Entry 8DV3 (X-ray diffraction, 1.90 A resolution); this record covers chains A and B.

== Chain A ==
Name: T-cell surface glycoprotein CD1b
From: Homo sapiens
Reference sequence: P29016 (CD1B_HUMAN); residues 2-278 here correspond to UniProt positions 20-296 (UniProt number = residue number + 18)
Sequence (300 residues; numbered 2 to 301; the number before each row is that of its first residue):
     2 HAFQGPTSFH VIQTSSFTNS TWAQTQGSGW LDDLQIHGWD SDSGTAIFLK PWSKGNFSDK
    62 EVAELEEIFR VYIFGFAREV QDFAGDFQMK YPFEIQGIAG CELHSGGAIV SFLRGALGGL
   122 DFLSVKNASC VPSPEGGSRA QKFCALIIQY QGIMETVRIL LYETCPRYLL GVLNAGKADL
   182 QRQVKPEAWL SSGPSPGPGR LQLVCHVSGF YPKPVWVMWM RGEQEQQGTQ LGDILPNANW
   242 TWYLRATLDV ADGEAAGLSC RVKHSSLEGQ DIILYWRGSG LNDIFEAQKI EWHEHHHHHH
Disordered / not traced: 2-3, 285-301
Differences from the reference sequence: expression tag (279-301)
Disulfide bonds: C102-C166, C131-C145, C206-C261
Covalent attachments: glycan linked to N20, N57
Ion coordination: Na+: S196 (shared with N44(B) of chain B)
Ligand contacts:
  - tetracosyl palmitate (6UL): V12, I13, Q14, G28, S29, H38, W40, A47, E67, F70, Y73, I74, F77, E80, V81, F84, A85, F88, M90, I96, Q97, G98, I99, A100, L114, R115, G116, A117, L118, F123, L124, F144, L147
  - 1,2-diacyl-sn-glycero-3-phosphoinositol (PIE): F10, V12, H38, F49, V63, L66, I69, F70, V72, Y73, G76, F77, R79, E80, A100, G101, L114, L124, V126, C131, F144, I148, Y151, Q152, G153, I154, M155, T157, V158, L161, L162, T165, C166, Y169
Swiss-Prot annotation at these positions:
  - glycosylation (N-linked (GlcNAc...) asparagine): N20, N57, N128, N240

== Chain B ==
Name: Beta-2-microglobulin
From: Homo sapiens
Reference sequence: P61769 (B2MG_HUMAN); residues 3-101 here correspond to UniProt positions 21-119 (UniProt number = residue number + 18)
Sequence (101 residues; numbered 1 to 101; the number before each row is that of its first residue):
     1 PKIQRTPKIQ VYSRHPAENG KSNFLNCYVS GFHPSDIEVD LLKNGERIEK VEHSDLSFSK
    61 DWSFYLLYYT EFTPTEKDEY ACRVNHVTLS QPKIVKWDRD M
Disordered / not traced: 101
Differences from the reference sequence: expression tag (1-2)
Disulfide bonds: C27-C82
Ion coordination: Na+: N44 (shared with S196(A) of chain A)
Swiss-Prot annotation at these positions:
  - modified residue: Q4 (Pyrrolidone carboxylic acid)
  - glycosylation: I3 (N-linked (Glc) (glycation) isoleucine), K21 (N-linked (Glc) (glycation) lysine), K43 (N-linked (Glc) (glycation) lysine), K50 (N-linked (Glc) (glycation) lysine), K60 (N-linked (Glc) (glycation) lysine), K93 (N-linked (Glc) (glycation) lysine), K96 (N-linked (Glc) (glycation) lysine)

== How chain A and chain B interact ==
Residue-residue contacts (54; chain A residue first):
  I13(A) - L56(B)
  I13(A) - S57(B)
  I13(A) - F58(B)  hydrophobic
  Q14(A) - F58(B)
  T15(A) - L56(B)
  T15(A) - F58(B)
  T15(A) - F64(B)
  S17(A) - S35(B)
  Q27(A) - L56(B)
  S29(A) - L56(B)
  W31(A) - L56(B)
  W31(A) - S57(B)
  Q36(A) - D55(B)  hydrogen bond
  E95(A) - P34(B)
  E95(A) - S35(B)  hydrogen bond
  E95(A) - F64(B)
  Q97(A) - H33(B)  hydrogen bond
  Q97(A) - F58(B)
  Q97(A) - W62(B)  hydrogen bond (side chain-backbone)
  Q97(A) - F64(B)
  G98(A) - F58(B)
  I99(A) - W62(B)  hydrophobic
  R115(A) - W62(B)
  G116(A) - W62(B)
  A117(A) - W62(B)  hydrophobic
  L118(A) - P1(B)  hydrophobic
  G119(A) - P1(B)
  G119(A) - H33(B)
  G120(A) - R5(B)  hydrogen bond (backbone-side chain)
  G120(A) - H33(B)  hydrogen bond (backbone-side chain)
  G120(A) - D61(B)
  G120(A) - W62(B)
  D122(A) - W62(B)  hydrogen bond
  R140(A) - P1(B)
  E188(A) - R14(B)  salt bridge
  E188(A) - H15(B)  salt bridge
  E188(A) - P16(B)
  W190(A) - P16(B)
  S192(A) - D100(B)
  S209(A) - R14(B)  hydrogen bond (side chain-backbone)
  G210(A) - R14(B)
  D234(A) - K8(B)  salt bridge
  L236(A) - Q10(B)
  L236(A) - Y12(B)
  L236(A) - Y28(B)  hydrophobic
  P237(A) - Y12(B)  hydrogen bond (backbone-side chain)
  P237(A) - Y28(B)  hydrophobic
  P237(A) - L67(B)
  N238(A) - R14(B)
  N238(A) - N26(B)  hydrogen bond
  N238(A) - L67(B)
  A239(A) - L67(B)
  A239(A) - Y69(B)  hydrophobic
  Y244(A) - Y12(B)  hydrophobic
Also at the interface, not in a pair above, chain A (35 interface residues in all): G39, L121, S193, T242
Also at the interface, not in a pair above, chain B (25 interface residues in all): K2, K60

== Summary ==
35 residues of chain A face 25 of chain B across their interface, with 10 hydrogen bonds and 3 salt bridges.
Polar contacts include E188(A)-R14(B), E188(A)-H15(B) and D234(A)-K8(B). Chain A binds tetracosyl palmitate
and 1,2-diacyl-sn-glycero-3-phosphoinositol. S196(A) and N44(B) coordinate Na+.
Here chain A is T-cell surface glycoprotein CD1b and chain B is Beta-2-microglobulin, both from Homo sapiens.
Entry 8DV3 (Crystal structure of human CD1b presenting Phosphatidylinositol C34:1) was determined by X-ray
diffraction (same publication as 8DV4).
